Entry 5XE3 (X-ray diffraction, 2.30 A resolution); this record covers chains F and E of the 6 polymer chains in the assembly.

[Chain F (and E)]
Molecule: Probable antitoxin MazE4
Source organism: Mycobacterium tuberculosis (strain ATCC 25618 / H37Rv)
Notes: chain E of this document is another copy of the same molecule, construct and numbering; everything in this record applies to it too
Reference sequence: P9WJ91 (MAZE4_MYCTU); residues 119-199 here correspond to UniProt positions 19-99 (UniProt number = residue number - 100)
Amino-acid sequence (81 residues; row label = number of the first residue in the row):
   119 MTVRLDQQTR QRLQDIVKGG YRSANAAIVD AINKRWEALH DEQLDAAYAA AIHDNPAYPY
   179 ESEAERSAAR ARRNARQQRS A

[Chain F / chain E interface]
Contacting residue pairs - 44 pairs, chain F then chain E:
  Met119(F) - Met119(E)
  Met119(F) - Thr120(E)
  Met119(F) - Val121(E)  hydrogen bond (backbone-backbone)
  Met119(F) - Leu123(E)
  Met119(F) - Arg128(E)
  Thr120(F) - Met119(E)
  Val121(F) - Met119(E)  hydrogen bond (backbone-backbone)
  Val121(F) - Asn143(E)
  Val121(F) - Ile146(E)  hydrophobic
  Arg122(F) - Asn143(E)  hydrogen bond (backbone-side chain)
  Arg122(F) - Val147(E)
  Leu123(F) - Val147(E)  hydrophobic
  Leu123(F) - Ile150(E)  hydrophobic
  Thr127(F) - Asn151(E)  hydrogen bond
  Arg128(F) - Met119(E)
  Arg130(F) - Asn151(E)  hydrogen bond
  Arg130(F) - Trp154(E)
  Arg130(F) - Glu155(E)  salt bridge
  Asp133(F) - Trp154(E)  hydrogen bond
  Ile134(F) - Leu157(E)  hydrophobic
  Tyr139(F) - Arg153(E)  hydrogen bond
  Asn143(F) - Val121(E)
  Asn143(F) - Arg122(E)  hydrogen bond (side chain-backbone)
  Ile146(F) - Val121(E)  hydrophobic
  Ile146(F) - Ile146(E)  hydrophobic
  Val147(F) - Arg122(E)
  Val147(F) - Thr127(E)
  Ala149(F) - Ala149(E)
  Ala149(F) - Arg153(E)
  Ile150(F) - Leu123(E)  hydrophobic
  Ile150(F) - Thr127(E)
  Ile150(F) - Ile146(E)  hydrophobic
  Ile150(F) - Ala149(E)
  Asn151(F) - Thr127(E)  hydrogen bond
  Asn151(F) - Arg130(E)  hydrogen bond
  Lys152(F) - Arg153(E)
  Arg153(F) - Tyr139(E)  hydrogen bond
  Arg153(F) - Ala149(E)
  Arg153(F) - Lys152(E)
  Trp154(F) - Arg130(E)
  Trp154(F) - Asp133(E)  hydrogen bond
  Trp154(F) - Ile134(E)
  Glu155(F) - Arg130(E)  salt bridge
  Leu157(F) - Ile134(E)  hydrophobic
Also at the interface, not in a pair above, chain F (25 interface residues in all): Asp124, Leu131, Asp148
Also at the interface, not in a pair above, chain E (25 interface residues in all): Asp124, Leu131, Asp148

[Overview]
The chain F/chain E interface involves 25 residues from each chain, with 12 hydrogen bonds and 2 salt bridges.
Polar contacts include Arg130(F)-Glu155(E), Arg122(F)-Asn143(E) and Thr127(F)-Asn151(E).
Both chains are Probable antitoxin MazE4 (Mycobacterium tuberculosis (strain ATCC 25618 / H37Rv)). Entry 5XE3
(Endoribonuclease in complex with its cognate antitoxin from Mycobacterial species) was determined by X-ray
diffraction (same publication as 5XE2).
